Entry 7XT7 (electron microscopy, 4.20 A resolution (low resolution: residue-level contacts below are approximate; hydrogen-bond / salt-bridge calls are withheld)); this record covers chains B and T of the 35 polymer chains in the assembly.

# Chain B
Protein: DNA-directed RNA polymerase subunit beta
Organism: Komagataella phaffii
Notes: EC 2.7.7.6
UniProtKB: C4QZQ7 (C4QZQ7_KOMPG); residue numbers follow UniProt; this construct covers 1-1227
Sequence (1227 residues; row label = number of the first residue in the row):
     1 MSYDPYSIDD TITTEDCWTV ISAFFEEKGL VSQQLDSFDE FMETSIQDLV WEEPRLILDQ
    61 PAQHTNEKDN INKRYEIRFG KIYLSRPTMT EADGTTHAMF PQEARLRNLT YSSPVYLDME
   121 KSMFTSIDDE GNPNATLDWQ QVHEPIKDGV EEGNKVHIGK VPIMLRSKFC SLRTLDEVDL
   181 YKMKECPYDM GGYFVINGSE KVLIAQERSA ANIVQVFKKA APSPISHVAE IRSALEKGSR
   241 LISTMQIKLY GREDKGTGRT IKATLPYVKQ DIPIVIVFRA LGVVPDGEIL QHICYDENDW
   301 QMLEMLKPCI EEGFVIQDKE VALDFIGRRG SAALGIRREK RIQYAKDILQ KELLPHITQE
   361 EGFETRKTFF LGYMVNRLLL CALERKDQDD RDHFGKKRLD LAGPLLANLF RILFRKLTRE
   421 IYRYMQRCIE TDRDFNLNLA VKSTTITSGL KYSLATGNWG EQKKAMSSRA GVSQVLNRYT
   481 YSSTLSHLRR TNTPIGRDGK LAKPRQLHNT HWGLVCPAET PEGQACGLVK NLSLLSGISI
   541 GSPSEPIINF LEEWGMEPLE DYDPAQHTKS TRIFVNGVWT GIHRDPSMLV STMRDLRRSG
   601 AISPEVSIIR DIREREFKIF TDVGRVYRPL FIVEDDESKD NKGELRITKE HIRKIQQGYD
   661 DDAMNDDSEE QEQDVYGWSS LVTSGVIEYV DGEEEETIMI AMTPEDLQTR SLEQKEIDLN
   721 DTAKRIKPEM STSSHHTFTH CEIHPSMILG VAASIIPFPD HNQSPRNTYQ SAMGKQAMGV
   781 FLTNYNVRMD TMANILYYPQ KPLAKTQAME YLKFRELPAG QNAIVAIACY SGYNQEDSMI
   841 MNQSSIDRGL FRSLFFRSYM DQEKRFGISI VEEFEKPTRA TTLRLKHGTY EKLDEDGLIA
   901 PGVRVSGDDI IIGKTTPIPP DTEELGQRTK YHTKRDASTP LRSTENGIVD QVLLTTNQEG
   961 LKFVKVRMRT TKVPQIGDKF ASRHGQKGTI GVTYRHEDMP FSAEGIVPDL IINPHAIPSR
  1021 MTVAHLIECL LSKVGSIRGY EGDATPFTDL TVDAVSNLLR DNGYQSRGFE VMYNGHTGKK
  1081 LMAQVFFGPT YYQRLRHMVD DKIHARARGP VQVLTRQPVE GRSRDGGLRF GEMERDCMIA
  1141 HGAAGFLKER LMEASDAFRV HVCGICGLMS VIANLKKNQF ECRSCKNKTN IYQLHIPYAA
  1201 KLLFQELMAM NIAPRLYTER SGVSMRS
Unresolved in the structure: 1-8, 65-68, 129-152, 663-674, 710-719, 1223-1227
Metal / ion sites: Zn2+: Cys1163, Cys1166, Cys1182, Cys1185

# Chain T
Molecule: 198-nt DNA strand
Sequence (198 nucleotides; numbered -72 to 125; the number before each row is that of its first residue; numbers below 1 keep their minus sign (DA-72 is residue -72)):
   -72 ATCAGAATCC CGGTGCCGAG GCCGCTCAAT TGGTCGTAGA CAGCTCTAGC ACCGCTTAAA
   -12 CGCACGTACG CGCTGTCCCC CGCGTTTTAA CCTTTTTGGG GAAAACACCC AAGACACCAG
    48 GCACGAGACA GAAAAAAACA ACGAAAACGG CCACCACCCA AACACACCAA ACACAAGAGC
   108 TAATTGACTG ACGTAAGC
Unresolved in the structure: 54-125

# How chain B and chain T interact
Residue-residue contacts (22; chain B residue first):
  Ser199(B) - DA32(T)
  Lys201(B) - DA31(T)
  Ala455(B) - DA32(T)
  Thr456(B) - DA32(T)
  Gln462(B) - DC33(T)
  Gln462(B) - DA34(T)
  Arg497(B) - DT24(T)
  Thr791(B) - DA30(T)
  Thr791(B) - DA31(T)
  Met792(B) - DA29(T)
  Met792(B) - DA30(T)
  Arg857(B) - DA30(T)
  Arg942(B) - DA30(T)
  Gly1121(B) - DG28(T)
  Arg1122(B) - DG28(T)
  Arg1122(B) - DA29(T)
  Ser1123(B) - DA29(T)
  Leu1128(B) - DG27(T)
  Arg1129(B) - DG26(T)
  Arg1129(B) - DG27(T)
  Gly1131(B) - DG26(T)
  Met1133(B) - DG25(T)
Interface residues without a listed pair, chain B (22 interface residues in all): Ile196, Asn197, Tyr452, Val475, Gly1127

# Summary
22 residues of chain B face 11 of chain T across their interface. Cys1163(B), Cys1166(B), Cys1182(B) and
Cys1185(B) coordinate Zn2+.
Here chain B is DNA-directed RNA polymerase subunit beta (Komagataella phaffii) and chain T is a 198-nt DNA
strand. Entry 7XT7 (RNA polymerase II elongation complex transcribing a nucleosome (EC49B)) was determined by
electron microscopy, deposited together with 7XN7, 7XSE, 7XSX, 7XSZ, 7XTD and 7XTI.
